PDB entry 7SPB | electron microscopy, 3.31 A resolution | chains A1 and C13 of the 78 polymer chains in the assembly

== Chain A1 ==
Name: TraV
Organism: Salmonella typhi
Reference sequence: Q8KNL2 (Q8KNL2_SALTI); numbering as in UniProt (aligned over 1-204)
Amino-acid sequence (204 residues; numbered 1 to 204; the number before each row is that of its first residue):
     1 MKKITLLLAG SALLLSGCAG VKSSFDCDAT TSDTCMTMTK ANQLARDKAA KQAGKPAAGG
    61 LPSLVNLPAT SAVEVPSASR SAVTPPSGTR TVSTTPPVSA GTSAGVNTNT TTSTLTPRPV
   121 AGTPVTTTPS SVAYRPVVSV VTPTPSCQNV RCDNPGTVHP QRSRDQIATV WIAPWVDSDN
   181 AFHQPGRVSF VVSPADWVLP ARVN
Unresolved in the structure: 1-149
What the authors report for this chain:
  - contacts within the chain: Trp-175/His-183

== Chain C13 ==
Name: TraK
Organism: Salmonella typhi
Reference sequence: Q8KNL8 (Q8KNL8_SALTI); numbering as in UniProt (aligned over 1-246)
Amino-acid sequence (246 residues; each row starts with the number of its first residue):
     1 MKNNLPAFLF GTAMMVVMPP AAQAQSPATI SLPQGGQFRL SISNTDPNMI FIPGDKVTAI
    61 TAPGGMLADK RLTRAGGVLF TSVATRTFTI FVETARGQTF SVVATPVKGE GRVYRLMSAE
   121 PPSRPETRKW ETAQAYEKLL ISLNRAVLTG DIPDGYGEVK PLSDGIRLPG GFSVTPLKAW
   181 AGDQLRADRY ELRNANTWGV ALREQDFWKP GVRAVMFDNN AQTLMGGGRM TVTVIRGNGE
   241 GEDGQR
Unresolved in the structure: 1-24, 242-246

== How chain A1 and chain C13 interact ==
Contacting residue pairs (10; chain A1 residue first):
  Asp-153(A1) / Gln-222(C13)
  Asn-154(A1) / Gln-205(C13)  hydrogen bond (backbone-side chain)
  Pro-155(A1) / Gln-205(C13)
  Gly-156(A1) / Gln-205(C13)  hydrogen bond (backbone-side chain)
  Pro-200(A1) / Trp-208(C13)
  Ala-201(A1) / Trp-208(C13)
  Arg-202(A1) / Arg-167(C13)
  Arg-202(A1) / Trp-208(C13)
  Val-203(A1) / Gln-205(C13)
  Val-203(A1) / Trp-208(C13)  hydrophobic

== In short ==
8 residues of chain A1 face 4 of chain C13 across their interface, with 2 hydrogen bonds. Polar pairs include
Asn-154(A1)/Gln-205(C13) and Gly-156(A1)/Gln-205(C13). The paper reports contacts within the chain involving
Trp-175(A1) and His-183(A1).
Chain A1 is TraV and chain C13 is TraK, both from Salmonella typhi; the structure, Models for C13
reconstruction of Outer Membrane Core Complex (OMCC) of Type IV Secretion System (T4SS) ..., was determined by
electron microscopy, deposited together with 7SPC, 7SPI, 7SPJ and 7SPK.
